PDB entry 5BVA | X-ray diffraction, 1.87 A resolution | chain A

Chain A:
Name: flavin-dependent halogenase
Chain sequence (409 residues; numbered -2 to 406; the number before each row is that of its first residue; numbers below 1 keep their minus sign (Gly-2 is residue -2)):
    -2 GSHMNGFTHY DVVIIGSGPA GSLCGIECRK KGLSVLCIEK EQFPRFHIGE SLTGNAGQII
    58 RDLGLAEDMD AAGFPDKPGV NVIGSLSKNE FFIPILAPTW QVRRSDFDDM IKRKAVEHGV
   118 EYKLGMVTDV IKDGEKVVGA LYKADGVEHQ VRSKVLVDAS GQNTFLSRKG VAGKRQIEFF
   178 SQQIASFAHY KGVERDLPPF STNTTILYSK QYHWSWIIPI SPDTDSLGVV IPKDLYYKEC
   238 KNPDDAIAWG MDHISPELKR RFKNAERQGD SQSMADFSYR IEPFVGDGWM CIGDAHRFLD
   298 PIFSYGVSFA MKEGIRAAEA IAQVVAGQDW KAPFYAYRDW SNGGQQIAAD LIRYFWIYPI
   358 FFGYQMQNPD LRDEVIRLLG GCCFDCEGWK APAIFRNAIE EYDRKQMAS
Not modelled in the structure: -2 to 4, 142, 404-406
Residues lining bound ligands: FAD (flavin-adenine dinucleotide): Ile12, Gly13, Ser14, Gly15, Pro16, Ala17, Gly18, Ile35, Glu36, Lys37, Glu38, Phe40, Arg42, His44, Ile45, Gly46, Glu47, Ser48, Leu49, Arg101, Gly122, Met123, Val124, Ala156, Ser157, Gly158, Asn160, Phe162, Ala182, Trp213, Ile215, Met271, Ala272, Ile289, Gly290, Asp291, Phe295, Pro298, Ser301, Tyr302, Gly303, Val304, Ser305, Ala307
From the paper describing this entry:
  - catalytic residues: Lys74 (citing earlier work)
  - specificity-determining residues: Tyr302, Phe306, Ala345 (by similarity / conservation)
  - mutagenesis - Y302S/F306V/A345W: abolished catalytic activity

Overview:
Chain A binds flavin-adenine dinucleotide. The paper reports the catalytic residue Lys74; Y302S/F306V/A345W
abolish catalytic activity.
Chain A is flavin-dependent halogenase; the structure, Structure of flavin-dependent brominase Bmp2, was
determined by X-ray diffraction, deposited together with 5BUK and 5BUL.
